Entry 4YG7 (X-ray diffraction, 3.77 A resolution); this record covers chains R and C of the 8 polymer chains in the assembly.

Chain R:
Molecule: 50-nt DNA strand
Sequence (50 nucleotides; each row starts with the number of its first residue):
   698 GCTTATCCCCTTAAGGGGATATATATATATATATCCCCTTAAGGGGATAA

Chain C:
Protein: Antitoxin HipB
Source organism: Escherichia coli (strain K12)
UniProtKB: P23873 (HIPB_ECOLI); numbering as in UniProt (aligned over 4-74)
Amino-acid sequence (71 residues; each row starts with the number of its first residue):
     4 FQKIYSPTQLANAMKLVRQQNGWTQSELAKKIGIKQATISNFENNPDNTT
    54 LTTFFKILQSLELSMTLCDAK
Swiss-Prot annotation at these positions:
  - DNA-binding region: Arg21 to Asn47 (H-T-H motif)

Interface between chain R and chain C:
Contacting residue pairs (13):
  DA728(R) with Thr27(C), sugar contact; Ser29(C), sugar contact
  DT729(R) with Arg21(C), salt bridge to the phosphate; Thr27(C), hydrogen bond to the phosphate; Gln28(C), sugar contact; Ser29(C), base contact; Gln39(C), base contact; Ser43(C), sugar contact
  DA730(R) with Gln28(C), phosphate contact; Gln39(C), base contact; Ser43(C), hydrogen bond to the phosphate; Asn47(C), hydrogen bond to the phosphate
  DT731(R) with Ala40(C), base contact
Other interface residues (no listed pair), chain R (6 interface residues in all): DC732, DC733
Other interface residues (no listed pair), chain C (10 interface residues in all): Lys38, Glu46

In short:
6 residues of chain R face 10 of chain C across their interface, with 3 hydrogen bonds and 1 salt bridge.
Polar contacts include DT729(R)-Thr27(C), DA730(R)-Ser43(C) and DA730(R)-Asn47(C). From UniProt: 2 mutagenesis
sites on chain C.
Here chain R is a 50-nt DNA strand and chain C is Antitoxin HipB (Escherichia coli (strain K12)). Entry 4YG7
(Structure of FL autorepression promoter complex) was determined by X-ray diffraction (same publication as
5K98, 4YG1 and 4YG4).
